5B40 - chains G and I of the 10 polymer chains in the assembly; structure by X-ray diffraction, 3.33 A resolution.

[Chain G]
Name: Histone H2A type 1-B/E
Organism: Homo sapiens
UniProtKB: P04908 (H2A1B_HUMAN); residues 0-129 here correspond to UniProt positions 1-130 (UniProt number = residue number + 1)
Sequence (133 residues; numbered -3 to 129; the number before each row is that of its first residue; numbers below 1 keep their minus sign (Gly-3 is residue -3)):
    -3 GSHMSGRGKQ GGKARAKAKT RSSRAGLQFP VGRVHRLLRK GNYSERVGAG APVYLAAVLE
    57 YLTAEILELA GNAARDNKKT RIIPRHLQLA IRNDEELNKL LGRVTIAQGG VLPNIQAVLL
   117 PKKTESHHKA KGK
Unresolved in the structure: -3 to 14, 119-129
Construct notes: expression tag (-3 to -1)
Curated features (UniProtKB/Swiss-Prot):
  - modified residue: Ser1 (N-acetylserine), Arg3 (Citrulline), Lys5 (N6-(2-hydroxyisobutyryl)lysine), Lys9 (N6-(2-hydroxyisobutyryl)lysine), Lys13 (N6-(beta-hydroxybutyryl)lysine), Lys36 (N6-(2-hydroxyisobutyryl)lysine), Lys74 (N6-(2-hydroxyisobutyryl)lysine), Lys75 (N6-(2-hydroxyisobutyryl)lysine), Lys95 (N6-(2-hydroxyisobutyryl)lysine), Gln104 (N5-methylglutamine), Lys118 (N6-(2-hydroxyisobutyryl)lysine), Lys119 (N6-crotonyllysine), Thr120 (Phosphothreonine), Lys125 (N6-crotonyllysine)
  - cross-link (Glycyl lysine isopeptide (Lys-Gly)): Lys13 (interchain with G-Cter in ubiquitin), Lys15 (interchain with G-Cter in ubiquitin), Lys119 (interchain with G-Cter in ubiquitin)

[Chain I]
Molecule: 146-nt DNA strand
Sequence (146 nucleotides; each row starts with the number of its first residue):
     1 ATCAATATCC ACCTGCAGAT TCTACCAAAA GTGTATTTGG AAACTGCTCC ATCAAAAGGC
    61 ATGTTCAGCT GAATTCAGCT GAACATGCCT TTTGATGGAG CAGTTTCCAA ATACACTTTT
   121 GGTAGAATCT GCAGGTGGAT ATTGAT

[How chain G and chain I interact]
Pairs across the interface (16):
  Lys15(G) - DT118(I)  hydrogen bond to the phosphate
  Lys15(G) - DT119(I)  salt bridge to the phosphate
  Thr16(G) - DT120(I)  sugar contact
  Arg29(G) - DG121(I)  hydrogen bond to the phosphate
  Arg29(G) - DG122(I)  salt bridge to the phosphate
  Arg42(G) - DA111(I)  phosphate contact
  Arg42(G) - DT112(I)  sugar contact
  Val43(G) - DA111(I)  sugar contact
  Val43(G) - DT112(I)  hydrogen bond to the phosphate
  Gly44(G) - DA111(I)  phosphate contact
  Ala45(G) - DA111(I)  hydrogen bond to the phosphate
  Lys75(G) - DG131(I)  phosphate contact
  Thr76(G) - DT130(I)  sugar contact
  Thr76(G) - DG131(I)  hydrogen bond to the phosphate
  Arg77(G) - DT130(I)  hydrogen bond to the phosphate
  Arg77(G) - DG131(I)  salt bridge to the phosphate
Other interface residues (no listed pair), chain G (12 interface residues in all): His31, Glu41
Other interface residues (no listed pair), chain I (10 interface residues in all): DC132

[In short]
12 residues of chain G and 10 residues of chain I are in contact, with 6 hydrogen bonds and 3 salt bridges.
Polar contacts include Lys15(G)-DT118(I), Arg29(G)-DG121(I) and Val43(G)-DT112(I).
Here chain G is Histone H2A type 1-B/E (Homo sapiens) and chain I is a 146-nt DNA strand. Entry 5B40 (The
nucleosome structure containing H2B-K120 and H4-K31 monoubiquitinations) was determined by X-ray diffraction.
